8IMX - chains T and U of the 7 polymer chains in the assembly; structure by electron microscopy, 2.85 A resolution.

[Chain T]
Name: GPI transamidase component PIG-T, GFP-like fluorescent chromoprotein cFP484
From: Homo sapiens
UniProt: chimeric construct of Q969N2, Q9U6Y3: residues 2-578 from Q969N2 (PIGT_HUMAN) positions 2-578 (same numbers); residues 597-812 from Q9U6Y3 positions 45-260 (UniProt number = residue number - 552)
Amino-acid sequence (831 residues; numbered -1 to 829; the number before each row is that of its first residue; numbers below 1 keep their minus sign (Met-1 is residue -1)):
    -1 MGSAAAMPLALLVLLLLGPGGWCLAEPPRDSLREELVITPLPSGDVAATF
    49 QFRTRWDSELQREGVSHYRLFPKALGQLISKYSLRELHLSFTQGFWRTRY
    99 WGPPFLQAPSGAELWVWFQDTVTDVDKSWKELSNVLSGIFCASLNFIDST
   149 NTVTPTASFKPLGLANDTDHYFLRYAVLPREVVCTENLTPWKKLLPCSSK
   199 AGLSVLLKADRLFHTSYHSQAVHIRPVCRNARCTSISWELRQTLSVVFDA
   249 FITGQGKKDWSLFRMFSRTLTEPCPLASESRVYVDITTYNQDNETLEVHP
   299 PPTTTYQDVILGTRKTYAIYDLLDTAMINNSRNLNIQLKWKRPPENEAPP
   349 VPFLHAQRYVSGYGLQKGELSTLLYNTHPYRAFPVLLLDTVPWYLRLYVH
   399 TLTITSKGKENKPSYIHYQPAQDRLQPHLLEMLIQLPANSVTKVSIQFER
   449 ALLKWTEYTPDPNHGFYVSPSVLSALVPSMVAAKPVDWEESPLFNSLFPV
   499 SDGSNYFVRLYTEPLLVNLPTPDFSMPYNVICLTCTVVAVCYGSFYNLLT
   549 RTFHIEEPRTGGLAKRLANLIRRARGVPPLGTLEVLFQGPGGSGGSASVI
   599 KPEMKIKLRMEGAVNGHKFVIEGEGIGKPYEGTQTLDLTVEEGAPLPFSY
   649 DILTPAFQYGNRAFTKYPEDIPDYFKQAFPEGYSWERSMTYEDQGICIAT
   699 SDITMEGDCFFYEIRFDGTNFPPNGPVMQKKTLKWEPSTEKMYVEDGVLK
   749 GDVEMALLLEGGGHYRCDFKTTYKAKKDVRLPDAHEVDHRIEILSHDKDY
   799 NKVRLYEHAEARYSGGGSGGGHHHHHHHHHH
Not modelled in the structure: -1 to 24, 555-829
Sequence notes: initiating methionine (-1); expression tag (0-1, 813-829); linker (579-596); conflict Glu601 (Asp49 in Q9U6Y3), Arg607 (Lys55 in Q9U6Y3), Ala611 (Asn59 in Q9U6Y3), 42 further conflict positions vs the reference (Q9U6Y3) not listed
Disulfide bonds: Cys195-Cys272, Cys226-Cys231
Glycans and other covalent adducts: N-acetylglucosamine (NAG) linked to Asn327
Small-molecule neighbours: 05E / 80Y / 81Q / 2-amino-2-deoxy-alpha-D-glucopyranose: Pro458, Pro460, Asp521, Phe522, Ser523, Met524, Asn527, Leu531
Curated features (UniProtKB/Swiss-Prot):
  - binding site (a 2-acyl-6-[6-phosphoethanolamine-alpha-D-mannosyl-(1->2)-6-phosphoethanolamine-alpha-D-mannosyl-(1->6)-2-phosphoethanolamine-alpha-D-mannosyl-(1->4)-alpha-D-glucosaminyl]-1-(1-radyl,2-acyl-sn-glycero-3-phospho)-1D-myo-inositol): Asn461, Asp521, Ser523, Asn527
  - glycosylation (N-linked (GlcNAc...) asparagine): Asn164, Asn291, Asn327
  - modified residue: Tyr657 (2,3-didehydrotyrosine)
  - cross-link: Gln656 to Gly658 (2-iminomethyl-5-imidazolinone (Gln-Gly))
From the paper describing this entry:
  - mutagenesis - C530W, C530Y, A537F, A537W, G541W, S542V, N545D: decreased catalytic activity on CD59
  - mutagenesis - C530W, C530Y, A537F, A537L, A537W, N545D: decreased catalytic activity on PrP
  - mutagenesis - A537L: unchanged catalytic activity on CD59
  - mutagenesis - N545A: unchanged catalytic activity
  - mutagenesis - G541W, S542V: unchanged catalytic activity on PrP

[Chain U]
Name: Phosphatidylinositol glycan anchor biosynthesis class U protein, GFP-like fluorescent chromoprotein cFP484
From: Homo sapiens
UniProt: chimeric construct of Q9H490, Q9U6Y3: residues 2-435 from Q9H490 (PIGU_HUMAN) positions 2-435 (same numbers); residues 454-669 from Q9U6Y3 positions 45-260 (UniProt number = residue number - 409)
Amino-acid sequence (678 residues; row label = number of the first residue in the row; numbers below 1 keep their minus sign (Met-1 is residue -1)):
    -1 MGSAAPLVLVLVVAVTVRAALFRSSLAEFISERVEVVSPLSSWKRVVEGL
    49 SLLDLGVSPYSGAVFHETPLIIYLFHFLIDYAELVFMITDALTAIALYFA
    99 IQDFNKVVFKKQKLLLELDQYAPDVAELIRTPMEMRYIPLKVALFYLLNP
   149 YTILSCVAKSTCAINNTLIAFFILTTIKGSAFLSAIFLALATYQSLYPLT
   199 LFVPGLLYLLQRQYIPVKMKSKAFWIFSWEYAMMYVGSLVVIICLSFFLL
   249 SSWDFIPAVYGFILSVPDLTPNIGLFWYFFAEMFEHFSLFFVCVFQINVF
   299 FYTIPLAIKLKEHPIFFMFIQIAVIAIFKSYPTVGDVALYMAFFPVWNHL
   349 YRFLRNIFVLTCIIIVCSLLFPVLWHLWIYAGSANSNFFYAITLTFNVGQ
   399 ILLISDYFYAFLRREYYLTHGLYLTAKDGTEAMLVLKGTLEVLFQGPGGS
   449 GGSASVIKPEMKIKLRMEGAVNGHKFVIEGEGIGKPYEGTQTLDLTVEEG
   499 APLPFSYDILTPAFQYGNRAFTKYPEDIPDYFKQAFPEGYSWERSMTYED
   549 QGICIATSDITMEGDCFFYEIRFDGTNFPPNGPVMQKKTLKWEPSTEKMY
   599 VEDGVLKGDVEMALLLEGGGHYRCDFKTTYKAKKDVRLPDAHEVDHRIEI
   649 LSHDKDYNKVRLYEHAEARYSGGGSGGG
Not modelled in the structure: -1 to 1, 422-676
Sequence notes: initiating methionine (-1); expression tag (0-1, 670-676); linker (436-453); conflict Glu458 (Asp49 in Q9U6Y3), Arg464 (Lys55 in Q9U6Y3), Ala468 (Asn59 in Q9U6Y3), 42 further conflict positions vs the reference (Q9U6Y3) not listed
Small-molecule neighbours:
  - 05E / 80Y / 81Q / 2-amino-2-deoxy-alpha-D-glucopyranose: Phe356, Val357, Cys360, Ile361, Val364, Leu372, Asn383, Asn385, Phe386, Ala389, Ile390, Thr393
  - 6OU ([(2R)-1-[2-azanylethoxy(oxidanyl)phosphoryl]oxy-3-hexadecanoyloxy-propan-2-yl] (Z)-octadec-9-enoate), molecule 1: Phe27, Leu367, Pro370, Val371, His374, Tyr378
  - 6OU, molecule 2: Phe143, Asn147, Pro148, Tyr149, Leu152, Met339, Phe342, Asn346, Tyr349, Ile355, Phe356, Thr359, Cys360, Ile362, Ile363, Ser366, Leu367, Leu401, Tyr405
  - 6OU, molecule 3: Val364, Leu368, Phe386
  - 80T ([(2R)-1-hexadecanoyloxy-3-[[3-[[(2R)-3-hexadecanoyloxy-2-[(Z)-octadec-9-enoyl]oxy-propoxy]-oxidanyl-phosphoryl]oxy-2-oxidanyl-propoxy]-oxidanyl-phosphoryl]oxy-propan-2-yl] (Z)-octadec-9-enoate): Phe200, Val201, Leu204, Leu205, Val215, Lys216, Met217, Phe222, Trp223, Ser226, Trp227, Ala230, Tyr233, Val234, Ile302, Ala305, Lys309
  - LBN (1-palmitoyl-2-oleoyl-sn-glycero-3-phosphocholine): Phe288, Val292, Ile295, Asn296, Phe299
Curated features (UniProtKB/Swiss-Prot):
  - binding site (a cardiolipin): Lys216, Met217, Lys309
  - binding site (a 2-acyl-6-[6-phosphoethanolamine-alpha-D-mannosyl-(1->2)-6-phosphoethanolamine-alpha-D-mannosyl-(1->6)-2-phosphoethanolamine-alpha-D-mannosyl-(1->4)-alpha-D-glucosaminyl]-1-(1-radyl,2-acyl-sn-glycero-3-phospho)-1D-myo-inositol): Asn383, Asn385
  - modified residue: Tyr514 (2,3-didehydrotyrosine)
  - cross-link: Gln513 to Gly515 (2-iminomethyl-5-imidazolinone (Gln-Gly))

[Chain T / chain U interface]
Contacting residue pairs (106; chain T residue first):
  Tyr361(T) - Tyr378(U)
  Gly362(T) - Ile377(U)
  Gly362(T) - Tyr378(U)
  Leu363(T) - Ile377(U)  hydrogen bond (backbone-backbone)
  Gln364(T) - Glu30(U)  hydrogen bond (side chain-backbone)
  Gln364(T) - Trp373(U)
  Gln364(T) - Ile377(U)
  Gln364(T) - Tyr378(U)  hydrogen bond
  Lys365(T) - Glu30(U)
  Lys365(T) - Tyr378(U)  hydrogen bond
  Arg394(T) - Ala61(U)
  Arg394(T) - Asp266(U)  salt bridge
  Leu395(T) - Glu46(U)
  Leu395(T) - Val62(U)
  Tyr396(T) - Arg43(U)
  Tyr396(T) - Glu46(U)
  Tyr396(T) - Val62(U)  hydrophobic
  Val397(T) - Glu46(U)  hydrogen bond (backbone-side chain)
  Val397(T) - Ser49(U)
  Val397(T) - Leu50(U)  hydrophobic
  His398(T) - Lys42(U)
  His398(T) - Val45(U)
  His398(T) - Glu46(U)  salt bridge
  His398(T) - Ser49(U)
  Tyr416(T) - Leu50(U)  hydrophobic
  Tyr416(T) - Val55(U)
  Pro418(T) - Val55(U)
  Pro418(T) - Ser59(U)
  Pro418(T) - Gly60(U)
  Ala419(T) - Gly60(U)
  Ala419(T) - Ala61(U)  hydrogen bond (backbone-backbone)
  Gln420(T) - Ser59(U)  hydrogen bond (side chain-backbone)
  Asp421(T) - Ala61(U)
  Gln445(T) - Lys42(U)
  Glu447(T) - Glu30(U)
  Glu447(T) - Lys42(U)  salt bridge
  Leu450(T) - Asp266(U)
  Leu450(T) - Leu267(U)
  Leu450(T) - Ala279(U)  hydrophobic
  Lys452(T) - Leu267(U)
  Lys452(T) - Phe278(U)
  Lys452(T) - Ala279(U)
  Trp453(T) - Ala279(U)  hydrogen bond (backbone-backbone)
  Trp453(T) - Glu280(U)
  Trp453(T) - Met281(U)  hydrogen bond (side chain-backbone)
  Trp453(T) - Phe282(U)  hydrophobic
  Thr454(T) - Glu283(U)
  Thr519(T) - Ser384(U)  hydrogen bond (backbone-side chain)
  Pro520(T) - Tyr276(U)  hydrophobic
  Pro520(T) - Glu280(U)
  Pro520(T) - Ser384(U)
  Asp521(T) - Tyr276(U)  hydrogen bond (backbone-side chain)
  Asp521(T) - Glu280(U)  hydrogen bond (backbone-side chain)
  Asp521(T) - Ser384(U)
  Asp521(T) - Asn385(U)  hydrogen bond
  Phe522(T) - Glu280(U)  hydrogen bond (backbone-side chain)
  Met524(T) - Glu280(U)  hydrogen bond (backbone-side chain)
  Met524(T) - Asn385(U)  hydrogen bond
  Pro525(T) - Glu280(U)
  Pro525(T) - Phe282(U)  hydrophobic
  Tyr526(T) - Phe282(U)
  Val528(T) - Tyr276(U)  hydrophobic
  Val528(T) - Phe277(U)  hydrophobic
  Val528(T) - Tyr388(U)  hydrogen bond (backbone-side chain)
  Ile529(T) - Phe277(U)  hydrophobic
  Ile529(T) - Phe282(U)  hydrophobic
  Leu531(T) - Tyr388(U)
  Leu531(T) - Leu392(U)  hydrophobic
  Thr532(T) - Leu273(U)
  Thr532(T) - Phe277(U)
  Thr532(T) - Phe293(U)
  Thr532(T) - Tyr388(U)  hydrogen bond
  Val535(T) - Leu273(U)  hydrophobic
  Val535(T) - Leu392(U)  hydrophobic
  Val535(T) - Val396(U)  hydrophobic
  Val535(T) - Ile399(U)
  Val536(T) - Asn296(U)
  Val538(T) - Ile399(U)  hydrophobic
  Val538(T) - Leu400(U)  hydrophobic
  Cys539(T) - Tyr300(U)
  Cys539(T) - Phe326(U)  hydrophobic
  Cys539(T) - Ile399(U)  hydrophobic
  Tyr540(T) - Phe299(U)  hydrophobic
  Tyr540(T) - Tyr300(U)  hydrogen bond (backbone-side chain)
  Ser542(T) - Ser403(U)  hydrogen bond
  Phe543(T) - Tyr300(U)  hydrophobic
  Phe543(T) - Leu304(U)  hydrophobic
  Phe543(T) - Ile318(U)  hydrophobic
  Phe543(T) - Val322(U)  hydrophobic
  Phe543(T) - Ile402(U)  hydrophobic
  Phe543(T) - Ser403(U)
  Leu546(T) - Lys307(U)
  Leu546(T) - Ser403(U)
  Leu546(T) - Phe406(U)  hydrophobic
  Leu546(T) - Tyr407(U)  hydrophobic
  Leu546(T) - Leu410(U)
  Leu547(T) - Pro303(U)
  Leu547(T) - Leu304(U)  hydrophobic
  Leu547(T) - Lys307(U)
  Arg549(T) - Lys307(U)
  Phe551(T) - Tyr407(U)  hydrophobic
  Phe551(T) - Leu410(U)  hydrophobic
  Phe551(T) - Arg411(U)
  Phe551(T) - Tyr414(U)  hydrophobic
  Ile553(T) - Tyr414(U)
  Ile553(T) - Tyr421(U)
Interface residues without a listed pair, chain T (51 interface residues in all): Arg422, Leu451, Pro518, Ser523, Cys533, Thr550, His552
Interface residues without a listed pair, chain U (58 interface residues in all): Leu53, Pro265, Pro269, Trp275, Phe289, Trp376, Asn395

[Summary]
Chain T and chain U form an interface of 51 and 58 residues respectively; the contacts include 20 hydrogen
bonds and 3 salt bridges. Polar pairs include Arg394(T)-Asp266(U), His398(T)-Glu46(U) and Glu447(T)-Lys42(U).
The paper reports that C530W, C530Y and A537F of chain T, among others, reduce catalytic activity on CD59;
C530W, C530Y and A537F of chain T, among others, reduce catalytic activity on PrP; 9 substitutions were tested
in all.
Here chain T is GPI transamidase component PIG-T, GFP-like fluorescent chromoprotein cFP484 and chain U is
Phosphatidylinositol glycan anchor biosynthesis class U protein, GFP-like fluorescent chromoprotein cFP484,
both from Homo sapiens. Entry 8IMX (Cryo-EM structure of GPI-T with a chimeric GPI-anchored protein) was
determined by electron microscopy together with 8IMY from the same study.
